Entry 8HAL (electron microscopy, 4.40 A resolution (low resolution: residue-level contacts below are approximate; hydrogen-bond / salt-bridge calls are withheld)); this record covers chains F and I of the 11 polymer chains in the assembly.

[Chain F]
Name: Histone H4
Source organism: Homo sapiens
Sequence (102 residues; each row starts with the number of its first residue):
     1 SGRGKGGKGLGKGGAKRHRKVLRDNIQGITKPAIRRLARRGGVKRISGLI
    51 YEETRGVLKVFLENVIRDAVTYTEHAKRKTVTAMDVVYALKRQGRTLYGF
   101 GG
Unresolved in the structure: 1-18
Modified / non-standard residues: Lys12 (N(6)-acetyllysine; ALY); Lys16 (N(6)-acetyllysine; ALY)

[Chain I]
Molecule: 180-nt DNA strand
Source organism: Homo sapiens
Sequence (180 nucleotides; each row starts with the number of its first residue):
     1 ATCCGTCCGTTACCGCCATCAATATCCACCTGCAGATTCTACCAAAAGTG
    51 TATTTGGAAACTGCTCCATCAAAAGGCATGTTCAGCTGAATTCAGCTGAA
   101 CATGCCTTTTGATGGAGCAGTTTCCAAATACACTTTTGGTAGAATCTGCA
   151 GGTGGATATTGATGGCGGTAACGGACGGAT
Unresolved in the structure: 1-15, 167-180

[Interface between chain F and chain I]
Pairs across the interface (14; chain F residue first):
  Arg39(F) - DG98(I)
  Arg45(F) - DC96(I)
  Arg45(F) - DT97(I)
  Arg45(F) - DG98(I)
  Ile46(F) - DT97(I)
  Ile46(F) - DG98(I)
  Ser47(F) - DT97(I)
  Gly48(F) - DT97(I)
  Arg78(F) - DC118(I)
  Arg78(F) - DA119(I)
  Lys79(F) - DG117(I)
  Lys79(F) - DC118(I)
  Thr80(F) - DG117(I)
  Thr80(F) - DC118(I)
Also at the interface, not in a pair above, chain F (10 interface residues in all): Lys44, Tyr51

[In short]
10 residues of chain F face 6 of chain I across their interface.
Here chain F is Histone H4 and chain I is a 180-nt DNA strand, both from Homo sapiens. Entry 8HAL (Cryo-EM
structure of the CBP catalytic core bound to the H4K12acK16ac nucleosome, class 1) was determined by electron
microscopy (same publication as 8HAG, 8HAH, 8HAI, 8HAJ, 8HAK, 8HAM and 8HAN).
